8A1V - chains C and D of the 6 polymer chains in the assembly; structure by electron microscopy, 2.73 A resolution.

# Chain C
Name: Na(+)-translocating NADH-quinone reductase subunit C
From: Vibrio cholerae
Notes: EC 7.2.1.1
Reference sequence: A0A085R7S2 (A0A085R7S2_VIBCL); numbering as in UniProt (aligned over 1-257)
Amino-acid sequence (257 residues; numbered 1 to 257; the number before each row is that of its first residue):
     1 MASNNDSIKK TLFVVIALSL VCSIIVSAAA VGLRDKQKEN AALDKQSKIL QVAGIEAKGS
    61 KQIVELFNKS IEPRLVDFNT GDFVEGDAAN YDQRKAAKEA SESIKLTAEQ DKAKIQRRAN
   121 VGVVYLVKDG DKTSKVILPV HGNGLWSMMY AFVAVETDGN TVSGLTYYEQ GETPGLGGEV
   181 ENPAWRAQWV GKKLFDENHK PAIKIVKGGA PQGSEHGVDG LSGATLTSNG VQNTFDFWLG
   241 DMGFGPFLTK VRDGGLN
Unresolved in the structure: 1-6, 255-257
Glycans and other covalent adducts: flavin mononucleotide (FMN) linked to Thr225
Ligand contacts: FMN (flavin mononucleotide): Leu145, Trp146, Glu172, Thr173, Leu176, Gly177, Lys207, Gly223, Ala224, Leu226, Thr227

# Chain D
Name: Na(+)-translocating NADH-quinone reductase subunit D
From: Vibrio cholerae
Notes: EC 7.2.1.1
Reference sequence: A0A085RHY8 (A0A085RHY8_VIBCL); residues 1-210 here = UniProt positions 1-210
Amino-acid sequence (210 residues; numbered 1 to 210; the number before each row is that of its first residue):
     1 MSSAKELKKS VLAPVLDNNP IALQVLGVCS ALAVTTKLET AFVMTLAVMF VTALSNFFVS
    61 LIRNHIPNSV RIIVQMAIIA SLVIVVDQIL KAYLYDISKQ LSVFVGLIIT NCIVMGRAEA
   121 FAMKSEPIPS FIDGIGNGLG YGFVLMTVGF FRELLGSGKL FGLEVLPLIS NGGWYQPNGL
   181 MLLAPSAFFL IGFMIWAIRT FKPEQVEAKE
Unresolved in the structure: 1-7, 209-210
Metal / ion sites: 2Fe-2S cluster Fe: Cys29, Cys112 (shared with 2 residues of chain E)
Ligand contacts:
  - 1,2-Distearoyl-sn-glycerophosphoethanolamine (3PE): Leu190, Phe193, Trp196, Ala197, Thr200
  - 2Fe-2S cluster (FES): Gly27, Val28, Cys29, Thr110, Asn111, Cys112
What the authors report for this chain:
  - mutagenesis - C29A: abolished binding to 2Fe-2S cluster

# Chain C / chain D interface
Pairs across the interface (26; chain C residue first):
  Lys10(C) with His65(D)
  Thr11(C) with Pro67(D)
  Leu18(C) with Ile62(D), hydrophobic; Val74(D), hydrophobic; Ala77(D), hydrophobic; Ile78(D), hydrophobic
  Cys22(C) with Ser81(D)
  Ile25(C) with Val85(D), hydrophobic
  Val26(C) with Ser81(D); Ile84(D), hydrophobic
  Ala29(C) with Val85(D), hydrophobic
  Ala30(C) with Gln88(D)
  Leu33(C) with Gln88(D); Ile89(D), hydrophobic; Ala92(D), hydrophobic
  Lys36(C) with Ala92(D), hydrogen bond (side chain-backbone); Tyr93(D)
  Gln37(C) with Gln88(D), hydrogen bond; Lys91(D); Ala92(D)
  Asn40(C) with Lys91(D); Ala92(D), hydrogen bond (side chain-backbone); Tyr95(D)
  Ala41(C) with Tyr95(D), hydrophobic
  Asp44(C) with Lys99(D), salt bridge
  Glu179(C) with Ser170(D)
Other interface residues (no listed pair), chain C (19 interface residues in all): Val14, Val15, Pro174, Asn182
Other interface residues (no listed pair), chain D (21 interface residues in all): Val70, Leu94, Asn171, Leu182

# Summary
19 residues of chain C and 21 residues of chain D are in contact; the contacts include 3 hydrogen bonds and 1
salt bridge. Polar contacts include Asp44(C)-Lys99(D), Lys36(C)-Ala92(D) and Gln37(C)-Gln88(D). Chain D binds
1,2-Distearoyl-sn-glycerophosphoethanolamine and 2Fe-2S cluster. Covalently linked flavin mononucleotide: at
Thr225(C). The paper reports that C29A of chain D abolishes binding to 2Fe-2S cluster.
Chain C is Na(+)-translocating NADH-quinone reductase subunit C and chain D is Na(+)-translocating
NADH-quinone reductase subunit D, both from Vibrio cholerae; the structure, Sodium pumping NADH-quinone
oxidoreductase with substrate Q2, was determined by electron microscopy, deposited together with 8A1T, 8A1U,
8A1W, 8A1X, 8A1Y, 8ACW and 8ACY.
